8C88 - chains H and M of the 3 polymer chains in the assembly; structure by X-ray diffraction, 2.75 A resolution.

# Chain H
Protein: Reaction center protein H chain
Source organism: Cereibacter sphaeroides 2.4.1
UniProt: P0C0Y7 (RCEH_CERSP); residue numbers follow UniProt; this construct covers 9-250
Chain sequence (242 residues; row label = number of the first residue in the row):
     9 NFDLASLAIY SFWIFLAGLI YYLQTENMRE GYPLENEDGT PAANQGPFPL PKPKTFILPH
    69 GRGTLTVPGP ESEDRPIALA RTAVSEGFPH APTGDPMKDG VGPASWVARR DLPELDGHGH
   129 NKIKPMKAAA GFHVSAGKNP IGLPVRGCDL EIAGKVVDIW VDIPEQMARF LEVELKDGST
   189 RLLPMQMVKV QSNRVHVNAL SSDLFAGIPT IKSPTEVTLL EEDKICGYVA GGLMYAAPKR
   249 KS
Small-molecule neighbours: 18:1 lpa (NKP; (2R)-2-hydroxy-3-(phosphonooxy)propyl (9E)-octadec-9-enoate): Ile-22, Phe-23, Ala-25, Gly-26, Leu-27, Tyr-29, Tyr-30

# Chain M
Protein: Reaction center protein M chain
Source organism: Cereibacter sphaeroides 2.4.1
UniProt: P0C0Y9 (RCEM_CERSP); residues 1-303 here correspond to UniProt positions 2-304 (UniProt number = residue number + 1)
Chain sequence (303 residues; each row starts with the number of its first residue):
     1 AEYQNIFTQV QVRGPADLCM TEDVNLANRS GVGPFSTLLG WFGNAQLGPI YLGSLGVLSL
    61 FSGLMWFFTI GIWFWYQAGW NPAVFLRDLF FFSLEPPAPE YGLSFAAPLK EGGLWLIASF
   121 FMFVAVWSWW GRTYLRAQAL GMGKHTAWAF LSAIWLWMVL GFIRPILMGS WSEAVPYGIF
   181 SHLDWTNNFS LVHGNLFYNP FHGLSIAFLY GSALLFAMHG ATILAVSRFG GERELEQIAD
   241 RGTAAERAAL FWRWTMGFNA TMEGIHRWAI WMAVLVTLTG GIGILLSGTV VDNWYVWGQN
   301 HGM
Differences from the reference sequence: engineered mutation Thr-8 (Ser9 in P0C0Y9), Cys-19 (Gly20 in P0C0Y9)
UniProt features mapped onto this chain:
  - binding site ((7R,8Z)-bacteriochlorophyll b): His-182, His-202
  - binding site (Fe cation): His-219, Glu-234, His-266
  - binding site (a ubiquinone): Trp-252
Bound ions: Fe ion: His-219, Glu-234, His-266 (shared with 2 residues of chain L)
Small-molecule neighbours:
  - bacteriochlorophyll a (BCL), molecule 1: Trp-66, Phe-67, Leu-89, Met-122, Trp-157, Leu-160, Val-175, Ile-179, His-182, Leu-183, Trp-185, Thr-186
  - bacteriochlorophyll a (BCL), molecule 2: Trp-66, Met-122, Val-126, Phe-150, Ala-153, Ile-154, Leu-156, Trp-157, Leu-160, Trp-185, Thr-186, Asn-187, Phe-189, Ser-190, Asn-195, Leu-196, Phe-197, His-202, Ser-205, Ile-206, Leu-209, Tyr-210, Val-276, Thr-277, Gly-280, Gly-281, Gly-283, Ile-284
  - bacteriochlorophyll a (BCL), molecule 3: Thr-186, Phe-197, Tyr-210
  - bacteriochlorophyll a (BCL), molecule 4: Phe-197, Gly-203, Ile-206, Ala-207, Tyr-210, Gly-211, Leu-214
  - bacteriopheophytin a (BPH), molecule 1: Ser-59, Leu-60, Gly-63, Leu-64, Trp-66, Phe-67, Ala-125, Val-126, Trp-129, Thr-133, Thr-146, Ala-149, Phe-150, Ser-152, Ala-153, Ala-273, Val-274, Thr-277
  - bacteriopheophytin a (BPH), molecule 2: Tyr-210, Ala-213, Leu-214, Ala-217, Met-218, Trp-252, Thr-255, Met-256
  - 18:1 lpa (NKP; (2R)-2-hydroxy-3-(phosphonooxy)propyl (9E)-octadec-9-enoate), molecule 1: Gly-143, Lys-144, His-145, Trp-148, Ala-149, Leu-151, Ser-152, Trp-155, Ile-270, Trp-271, Val-274, Leu-278, Ile-282
  - 18:1 lpa (NKP), molecule 2: His-145, Arg-267, Trp-271
  - speroidenone (SPN): Trp-66, Phe-67, Phe-68, Ile-70, Gly-71, Ile-72, Phe-74, Trp-75, Phe-85, Leu-89, Trp-115, Leu-116, Ser-119, Phe-120, Met-122, Phe-123, Trp-157, Met-158, Leu-160, Gly-161, Phe-162, Trp-171, Val-175, Pro-176, Tyr-177, Gly-178, Ile-179, His-182
  - ubiquinone-10 (U10): Leu-214, Leu-215, Met-218, His-219, Thr-222, Ile-223, Ala-245, Ala-248, Ala-249, Trp-252, Met-256, Phe-258, Asn-259, Ala-260, Thr-261, Met-262, Ile-265, Trp-268, Met-272

# Interface between chain H and chain M
Contacting residue pairs - 106 pairs, chain H then chain M:
  Asn-9(H) / His-301(M)  hydrogen bond (backbone-side chain)
  Asp-11(H) / Val-290(M)
  Asp-11(H) / Val-291(M)
  Asp-11(H) / Trp-297(M)  hydrogen bond
  Leu-12(H) / Leu-286(M)  hydrophobic
  Leu-12(H) / Val-290(M)  hydrophobic
  Ala-13(H) / Leu-286(M)  hydrophobic
  Ala-13(H) / Val-291(M)  hydrophobic
  Ser-14(H) / Trp-297(M)
  Ala-16(H) / Phe-201(M)
  Ile-17(H) / Pro-200(M)  hydrophobic
  Ile-17(H) / Phe-201(M)  hydrophobic
  Ile-17(H) / Leu-204(M)  hydrophobic
  Phe-20(H) / Leu-204(M)  hydrophobic
  Phe-20(H) / Leu-275(M)  hydrophobic
  Phe-20(H) / Thr-279(M)
  Phe-23(H) / Trp-271(M)  hydrophobic
  Leu-27(H) / Trp-271(M)  hydrophobic
  Leu-27(H) / Leu-275(M)  hydrophobic
  Tyr-30(H) / Arg-267(M)
  Leu-31(H) / Arg-267(M)
  Leu-31(H) / Trp-268(M)  hydrophobic
  Glu-34(H) / Thr-261(M)
  Glu-34(H) / Arg-267(M)  salt bridge
  Asn-35(H) / Asn-259(M)
  Asn-35(H) / Ala-260(M)
  Asn-35(H) / Thr-261(M)  hydrogen bond (side chain-backbone)
  Asn-35(H) / Gly-264(M)
  Asn-35(H) / Ile-265(M)
  Asn-35(H) / Trp-268(M)
  Glu-38(H) / Arg-241(M)  salt bridge
  Glu-38(H) / Thr-261(M)
  Tyr-40(H) / Arg-253(M)  hydrogen bond
  Leu-42(H) / Arg-253(M)
  Lys-62(H) / Glu-263(M)  salt bridge
  Lys-62(H) / Arg-267(M)
  Phe-64(H) / Ile-238(M)  hydrophobic
  Phe-64(H) / Glu-263(M)
  Leu-73(H) / Ile-238(M)
  Leu-73(H) / Ala-239(M)
  Glu-79(H) / Arg-241(M)  salt bridge
  Pro-111(H) / Arg-247(M)  hydrogen bond (backbone-side chain)
  Ala-112(H) / Arg-247(M)
  Ser-113(H) / Thr-243(M)  hydrogen bond (backbone-side chain)
  Ser-113(H) / Arg-247(M)  hydrogen bond (backbone-side chain)
  Val-115(H) / Arg-241(M)
  Val-115(H) / Gly-242(M)
  Val-115(H) / Thr-243(M)
  Val-115(H) / Glu-246(M)
  Arg-117(H) / Glu-236(M)  hydrogen bond (side chain-backbone)
  Arg-117(H) / Gln-237(M)
  Arg-117(H) / Asp-240(M)  hydrogen bond (side chain-backbone)
  Arg-117(H) / Arg-241(M)
  Arg-117(H) / Gly-242(M)
  Arg-118(H) / Glu-236(M)  salt bridge
  Arg-118(H) / Asp-240(M)  salt bridge
  Glu-122(H) / Arg-233(M)  salt bridge
  Glu-122(H) / Glu-236(M)
  Lys-130(H) / Arg-233(M)
  Ile-131(H) / Arg-233(M)
  Phe-140(H) / Arg-13(M)
  Phe-140(H) / Gly-14(M)
  Phe-140(H) / Pro-15(M)
  His-141(H) / Val-12(M)
  His-141(H) / Arg-13(M)  hydrogen bond (backbone-backbone)
  Val-142(H) / Val-10(M)  hydrophobic
  Val-142(H) / Gln-11(M)
  Ser-143(H) / Gln-11(M)  hydrogen bond (backbone-backbone)
  Ser-143(H) / Val-12(M)  hydrogen bond (side chain-backbone)
  Ser-143(H) / Arg-13(M)  hydrogen bond (side chain-backbone)
  Ala-144(H) / Val-10(M)
  Ala-144(H) / Gln-11(M)  hydrogen bond (backbone-backbone)
  Ala-144(H) / Trp-41(M)  hydrophobic
  Gly-145(H) / Gln-9(M)
  Gly-145(H) / Trp-41(M)
  Lys-146(H) / Val-10(M)
  Glu-173(H) / Asn-44(M)
  Gln-174(H) / Val-12(M)
  Gln-174(H) / Arg-13(M)
  Gln-174(H) / Gly-14(M)  hydrogen bond (side chain-backbone)
  Gln-174(H) / Pro-15(M)  hydrogen bond (side chain-backbone)
  Met-175(H) / Val-12(M)
  Arg-177(H) / Glu-232(M)  salt bridge
  Arg-177(H) / Arg-233(M)
  Gln-194(H) / Tyr-3(M)
  Gln-194(H) / Asn-5(M)
  Gln-194(H) / Ser-227(M)  hydrogen bond (side chain-backbone)
  Gln-194(H) / Arg-228(M)
  Gln-194(H) / Glu-232(M)
  Met-195(H) / Arg-228(M)
  Val-196(H) / Tyr-3(M)
  Val-196(H) / Gln-9(M)  hydrogen bond (backbone-side chain)
  Lys-197(H) / Ala-1(M)
  Lys-197(H) / Gln-9(M)
  Val-198(H) / Gln-9(M)  hydrogen bond (backbone-side chain)
  Leu-227(H) / Arg-233(M)
  Leu-227(H) / Glu-236(M)
  Glu-230(H) / Arg-233(M)  salt bridge
  Asp-231(H) / Gly-242(M)
  Asp-231(H) / Thr-243(M)  hydrogen bond (side chain-backbone)
  Cys-234(H) / Arg-228(M)  hydrogen bond (side chain-backbone)
  Cys-234(H) / Phe-229(M)
  Gly-235(H) / Arg-247(M)
  Ala-238(H) / Phe-229(M)  hydrophobic
  Leu-241(H) / Glu-2(M)
  Leu-241(H) / Arg-228(M)
Interface residues without a listed pair, chain H (73 interface residues in all): Phe-10, Trp-21, Leu-24, Ile-28, Gln-32, Met-36, Arg-37, Leu-66, Gly-110, Trp-114, His-126, Ala-138, Gly-139, Pro-148, Val-169, Asp-170, Ala-176, Pro-192, Met-193, Asn-206
Interface residues without a listed pair, chain M (59 interface residues in all): Thr-8, Ala-16, Asp-17, Met-20, Thr-21, Thr-37, Phe-208, Phe-258, Leu-278, Trp-294, Asn-300

# In short
73 residues of chain H and 59 residues of chain M are in contact, with 21 hydrogen bonds and 9 salt bridges.
Among the polar pairs are Glu-34(H)/Arg-267(M), Glu-38(H)/Arg-241(M) and Lys-62(H)/Glu-263(M). One 18:1 lpa
molecule is bound between chain H and chain M.
Here chain H is Reaction center protein H chain and chain M is Reaction center protein M chain, both from
Cereibacter sphaeroides 2.4.1. Entry 8C88 (Double mutant G(M19)C/T(L214)C structure of Photosynthetic Reaction
Center From Cereibacter sphaeroides strain RV) was determined by X-ray diffraction, deposited together with
8C5X, 8C6K, 8C7C and 8C87.
